PDB entry 7S6Q | X-ray diffraction, 1.96 A resolution | chains A and D of the 8 polymer chains in the assembly

[Chain A]
Name: Methane monooxygenase component A alpha chain
Organism: Methylosinus trichosporium OB3b
Notes: EC 1.-.-.-
Reference sequence: A0A2D2D5X0 (A0A2D2D5X0_METTR); residue numbers follow UniProt; this construct covers 12-526
Chain sequence (515 residues; row label = number of the first residue in the row):
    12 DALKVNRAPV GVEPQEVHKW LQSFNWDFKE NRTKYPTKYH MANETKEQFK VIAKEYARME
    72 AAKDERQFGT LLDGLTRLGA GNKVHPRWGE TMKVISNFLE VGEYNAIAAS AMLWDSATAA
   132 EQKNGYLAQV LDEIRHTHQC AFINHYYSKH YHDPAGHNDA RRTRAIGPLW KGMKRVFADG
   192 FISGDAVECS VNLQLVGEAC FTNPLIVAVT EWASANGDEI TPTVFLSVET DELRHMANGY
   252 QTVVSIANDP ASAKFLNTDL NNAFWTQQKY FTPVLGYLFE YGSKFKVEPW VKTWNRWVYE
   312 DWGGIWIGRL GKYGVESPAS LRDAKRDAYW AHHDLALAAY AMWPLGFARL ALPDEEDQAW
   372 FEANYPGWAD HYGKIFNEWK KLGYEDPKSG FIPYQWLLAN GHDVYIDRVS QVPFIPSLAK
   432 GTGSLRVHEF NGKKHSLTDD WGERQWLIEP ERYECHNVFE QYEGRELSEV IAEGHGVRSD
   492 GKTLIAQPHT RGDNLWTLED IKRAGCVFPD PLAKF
Ion coordination: Fe ion site 1: Glu114, Glu144, His147 (together with benzoic acid); Fe ion site 2: Glu144, Glu209, Glu243, His246 (together with benzoic acid)
Small-molecule neighbours: benzoic acid (BEZ): Leu110, Gly113, Glu114, Ala117, Glu144, His147, Phe188, Phe192, Leu204, Gly208, Glu209, Thr213, Leu216, Glu243, His246
What the authors report for this chain:
  - conformationally variable residues (helix shift, loop rearrangement, side-chain flip): Thr56 to Ile63, Thr129 to Val141, Glu240 to Asn249
  - contacts within the chain: Asp143-His246 (hydrogen bond), Tyr67-Asp143 (hydrogen bond), Asp143-Arg245 (salt bridge)
  - Fe ion coordination: His246

[Chain D]
Name: Methane monooxygenase regulatory protein B
Organism: Methylosinus trichosporium OB3b
Reference sequence: A0A2D2D0T8 (A0A2D2D0T8_METTR); residue numbers follow UniProt; this construct covers 3-133
Chain sequence (131 residues; row label = number of the first residue in the row):
     3 SAHNAYNAGI MQKTGKAFAD EFFAEENQVV HESNAVVLVL MKSDEIDAII EDIVLKGGKA
    63 KNPSIVVEDK AGFWWIKADG AIEIDAAEAG ELLGKPFSVY DLLINVASAV GRAYTLGTKF
   123 TITSELMGLD R
Unresolved in the structure: 3
Sequence notes: engineered mutation Ala109 (Ser in A0A2D2D0T8), Ala111 (Thr in A0A2D2D0T8)
What the authors report for this chain:
  - binding site for 1,2-ethanediol: Ala111
  - conformationally variable residues: Ala109 to Val112
  - mutagenesis - S109A/T111A (3-4 fold): increased catalytic activity on substrates larger than methane (citing earlier work)
  - mutagenesis - T111A: increased catalytic activity on ethane (citing earlier work)

[How chain A and chain D interact]
Residue-residue contacts (118):
  Pro25(A) - Tyr102(D)
  Gln59(A) - Tyr116(D)
  Gln59(A) - Thr117(D)  hydrogen bond (backbone-side chain)
  Phe60(A) - Leu105(D)  hydrophobic
  Phe60(A) - Thr117(D)
  Lys61(A) - Tyr102(D)  hydrogen bond (backbone-side chain)
  Glu66(A) - Tyr102(D)
  Arg69(A) - Ser100(D)
  Arg69(A) - Tyr102(D)
  Arg69(A) - Asp103(D)  salt bridge
  Met70(A) - Tyr102(D)  hydrophobic
  Met70(A) - Leu105(D)  hydrophobic
  Ala73(A) - Ile106(D)  hydrophobic
  Lys74(A) - Leu105(D)
  Lys74(A) - Ile106(D)
  Arg77(A) - Ser45(D)
  Arg77(A) - Glu47(D)  salt bridge
  Arg77(A) - Ile106(D)
  Arg77(A) - Asn107(D)  hydrogen bond
  Asn214(A) - Ser110(D)  hydrogen bond
  Asn214(A) - Val112(D)
  Val218(A) - Phe75(D)
  Val218(A) - Ser110(D)
  Thr221(A) - Phe75(D)
  Glu222(A) - Lys72(D)
  Thr234(A) - Met43(D)
  Leu237(A) - Met43(D)  hydrophobic
  Leu237(A) - Gly74(D)
  Leu237(A) - Phe75(D)  hydrophobic
  Ser238(A) - Met43(D)
  Glu240(A) - Ala109(D)
  Glu240(A) - Ser110(D)  hydrogen bond
  Thr241(A) - Leu105(D)
  Thr241(A) - Ile106(D)
  Thr241(A) - Val108(D)
  Thr241(A) - Ala109(D)
  Leu244(A) - Leu105(D)  hydrophobic
  Leu244(A) - Val108(D)  hydrophobic
  Leu244(A) - Ala109(D)
  Leu244(A) - Ala111(D)  hydrophobic
  Leu244(A) - Phe122(D)  hydrophobic
  Tyr251(A) - Arg114(D)
  Tyr251(A) - Leu128(D)
  Tyr251(A) - Met129(D)  hydrogen bond (side chain-backbone)
  Val255(A) - Met129(D)
  Val255(A) - Gly130(D)
  Val255(A) - Leu131(D)  hydrophobic
  Asn259(A) - Gly130(D)
  Asn259(A) - Leu131(D)
  Glu299(A) - Tyr8(D)  hydrogen bond
  Val302(A) - Phe20(D)  hydrophobic
  Val302(A) - Phe24(D)  hydrophobic
  Lys303(A) - Met13(D)  hydrogen bond (side chain-backbone)
  Lys303(A) - Lys15(D)  hydrogen bond (side chain-backbone)
  Lys303(A) - Thr16(D)
  Lys303(A) - Phe20(D)
  Asn306(A) - Ile12(D)
  Asn306(A) - Met13(D)
  Asn306(A) - Phe24(D)
  Arg307(A) - Tyr8(D)  hydrogen bond (side chain-backbone)
  Arg307(A) - Met13(D)
  Arg307(A) - Trp77(D)
  Arg307(A) - Lys79(D)
  Trp308(A) - Tyr8(D)
  Trp308(A) - Val41(D)  hydrophobic
  Trp308(A) - Trp77(D)
  Trp308(A) - Val112(D)  hydrophobic
  Tyr310(A) - Asn29(D)  hydrogen bond (side chain-backbone)
  Tyr310(A) - Val31(D)  hydrogen bond (side chain-backbone)
  Tyr310(A) - His33(D)  hydrogen bond
  Glu311(A) - Ile12(D)
  Asp312(A) - Val39(D)
  Asp312(A) - Lys79(D)  salt bridge
  Asp312(A) - Val112(D)
  Gly314(A) - Val32(D)
  Gly315(A) - His33(D)
  Gly315(A) - Glu34(D)
  Gly315(A) - Ser35(D)  hydrogen bond (backbone-backbone)
  Ile316(A) - Ser35(D)
  Ile316(A) - Ala37(D)
  Ile316(A) - Val39(D)  hydrophobic
  Ile316(A) - Val112(D)
  Ile316(A) - Gly113(D)
  Ile316(A) - Arg114(D)  hydrogen bond (backbone-side chain)
  Trp317(A) - Val112(D)
  Trp317(A) - Gly113(D)
  Trp317(A) - Arg114(D)
  Ile318(A) - Val32(D)  hydrophobic
  Gly319(A) - Val32(D)
  Gly319(A) - Glu34(D)
  Arg320(A) - Glu34(D)  salt bridge
  Arg320(A) - Ser35(D)
  Arg320(A) - Ser126(D)  hydrogen bond (side chain-backbone)
  Arg320(A) - Glu127(D)
  Arg320(A) - Leu128(D)
  Arg320(A) - Asp132(D)  salt bridge
  Leu321(A) - Leu128(D)  hydrophobic
  Leu321(A) - Leu131(D)  hydrophobic
  Lys323(A) - Glu34(D)  salt bridge
  Tyr324(A) - Leu128(D)  hydrophobic
  Tyr324(A) - Leu131(D)  hydrogen bond (side chain-backbone)
  Tyr324(A) - Asp132(D)  hydrogen bond
  Ser328(A) - Val31(D)
  Ser328(A) - Val32(D)  hydrogen bond (side chain-backbone)
  Leu332(A) - Gln30(D)
  Leu332(A) - Val32(D)  hydrophobic
  Arg333(A) - Glu27(D)  salt bridge
  Arg333(A) - Gln30(D)
  Lys336(A) - Phe24(D)  hydrogen bond (side chain-backbone)
  Lys336(A) - Phe25(D)
  Lys336(A) - Asn29(D)  hydrogen bond (side chain-backbone)
  Lys336(A) - Gln30(D)
  Arg337(A) - Phe25(D)
  Tyr340(A) - Ala21(D)
  Tyr340(A) - Phe25(D)  hydrophobic
  Ala374(A) - Gly17(D)
  Pro377(A) - Gly17(D)
  Pro377(A) - Lys18(D)
Also at the interface, not in a pair above, chain A (58 interface residues in all): Gln26, Ser225, Ala248, Ala258, Thr304, Trp305, Trp313, Ala339
Also at the interface, not in a pair above, chain D (60 interface residues in all): Ala7, Gln14, Glu28, Val38, Ala73, Ala115, Gly119

[Summary]
The interface between chain A and chain D involves 58 residues on one side and 60 on the other; the contacts
include 21 hydrogen bonds and 7 salt bridges. Polar pairs include Arg69(A)-Asp103(D), Arg77(A)-Glu47(D) and
Asp312(A)-Lys79(D). From the paper: a binding site for 1,2-ethanediol at Ala111(D); S109A/T111A of chain D
increase catalytic activity on substrates larger than methane.
Here chain A is Methane monooxygenase component A alpha chain and chain D is Methane monooxygenase regulatory
protein B, both from Methylosinus trichosporium OB3b. Entry 7S6Q (Complex structure of Methane monooxygenase
hydroxylase and regulatory subunit DBL2) was determined by X-ray diffraction (same publication as 7S6R, 7S6S,
7S6T and 7S7H).
